Entry 1C8O (X-ray diffraction, 2.90 A resolution); this record covers chains A and B.

== Chain A ==
Molecule: Ice inhibitor
Organism: Cowpox virus
UniProt: P07385 (SPI2_CWPXB); residue numbers follow UniProt; this construct covers 1-300
Chain sequence (300 residues; row label = number of the first residue in the row):
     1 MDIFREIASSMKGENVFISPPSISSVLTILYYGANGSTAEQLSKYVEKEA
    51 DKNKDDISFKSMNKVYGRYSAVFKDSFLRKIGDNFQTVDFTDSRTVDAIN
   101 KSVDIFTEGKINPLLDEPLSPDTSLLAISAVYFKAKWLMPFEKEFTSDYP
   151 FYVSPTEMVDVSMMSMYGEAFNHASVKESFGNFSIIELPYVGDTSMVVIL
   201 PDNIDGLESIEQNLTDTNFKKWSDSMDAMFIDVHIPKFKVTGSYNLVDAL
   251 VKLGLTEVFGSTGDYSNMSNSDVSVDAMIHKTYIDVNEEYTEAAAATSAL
Construct notes: engineered mutation Ser93 (Cys in P07385), Ser102 (Cys in P07385), Ser124 (Cys in P07385), Ser223 (Cys in P07385), Ser269 (Cys in P07385), Ser298 (Cys in P07385)

== Chain B ==
Molecule: Ice inhibitor
Organism: Cowpox virus
UniProt: P07385 (SPI2_CWPXB); residues 301-341 here = UniProt positions 301-341
Chain sequence (41 residues; row label = number of the first residue in the row):
   301 VADSASTVTNEFSADHPFIYVIRHVDGKILFVGRYSSPTTN
Unresolved in the structure: 301-309
Construct notes: engineered mutation Ser304 (Cys in P07385), Ser313 (Cys in P07385), Ser336 (Cys in P07385)

== Chain A / chain B interface ==
Residue-residue contacts (106; chain A residue first):
  Met1(A) - Val332(B)  hydrophobic
  Phe4(A) - Val332(B)
  Phe4(A) - Gly333(B)
  Ala8(A) - Arg334(B)  hydrogen bond (backbone-side chain)
  Met11(A) - Arg334(B)  hydrogen bond (backbone-side chain)
  Lys12(A) - Arg334(B)
  Gly13(A) - Arg334(B)
  Gly13(A) - Ser336(B)
  Glu14(A) - Arg334(B)  hydrogen bond (backbone-side chain)
  Glu14(A) - Ser336(B)
  Asn15(A) - Arg334(B)
  Asn15(A) - Tyr335(B)
  Asn15(A) - Ser336(B)
  Asn15(A) - Ser337(B)  hydrogen bond (side chain-backbone)
  Asn15(A) - Thr339(B)
  Val16(A) - Gly333(B)
  Val16(A) - Arg334(B)  hydrogen bond (backbone-backbone)
  Phe17(A) - Tyr320(B)
  Phe17(A) - Phe331(B)  hydrophobic
  Phe17(A) - Val332(B)
  Phe17(A) - Gly333(B)
  Ile18(A) - Phe331(B)
  Ile18(A) - Val332(B)  hydrogen bond (backbone-backbone)
  Ser19(A) - Leu330(B)  hydrogen bond (side chain-backbone)
  Ser19(A) - Phe331(B)
  Pro20(A) - Val332(B)
  Pro21(A) - Ile329(B)
  Pro21(A) - Leu330(B)
  Asp56(A) - His324(B)
  Phe59(A) - Leu330(B)  hydrophobic
  Phe59(A) - Phe331(B)  hydrophobic
  Phe133(A) - Ile322(B)  hydrophobic
  Phe133(A) - Phe331(B)  hydrophobic
  Pro150(A) - Asp315(B)
  Phe151(A) - Ala314(B)
  Phe151(A) - Asp315(B)
  Phe151(A) - His316(B)
  Phe151(A) - Pro317(B)
  Phe151(A) - Tyr335(B)  hydrophobic
  Phe151(A) - Ser336(B)
  Tyr152(A) - Asp315(B)  hydrogen bond (backbone-backbone)
  Tyr152(A) - His316(B)
  Tyr152(A) - Pro317(B)
  Val153(A) - Ser336(B)
  Val161(A) - Tyr335(B)
  Met163(A) - Asp315(B)
  Ser184(A) - Phe312(B)
  Ile186(A) - Phe312(B)  hydrophobic
  Glu187(A) - Arg323(B)  salt bridge
  Tyr190(A) - Ile322(B)
  Asp193(A) - His324(B)  salt bridge
  Asp193(A) - Val325(B)  hydrogen bond (backbone-backbone)
  Thr194(A) - Arg323(B)
  Thr194(A) - His324(B)
  Thr194(A) - Val325(B)
  Thr194(A) - Leu330(B)
  Ser195(A) - Val321(B)
  Ser195(A) - Ile322(B)
  Ser195(A) - Arg323(B)  hydrogen bond (backbone-backbone)
  Met196(A) - Tyr320(B)  hydrophobic
  Met196(A) - Val321(B)
  Val197(A) - Tyr320(B)
  Val197(A) - Val321(B)  hydrogen bond (backbone-backbone)
  Val197(A) - Arg323(B)
  Val198(A) - Phe312(B)  hydrophobic
  Val198(A) - Phe318(B)  hydrophobic
  Val198(A) - Ile319(B)
  Ile199(A) - Phe318(B)
  Ile199(A) - Ile319(B)  hydrogen bond (backbone-backbone)
  Leu200(A) - Phe312(B)  hydrophobic
  Leu200(A) - Ser313(B)
  Leu200(A) - Ala314(B)  hydrophobic
  Leu200(A) - His316(B)
  Leu200(A) - Phe318(B)  hydrophobic
  Pro201(A) - His316(B)  hydrogen bond (backbone-side chain)
  Pro201(A) - Pro317(B)
  Asn203(A) - His316(B)  hydrogen bond (backbone-side chain)
  Ile204(A) - His316(B)
  Leu207(A) - Pro317(B)  hydrophobic
  Leu207(A) - Phe318(B)
  Leu207(A) - Ile319(B)  hydrophobic
  Leu207(A) - Arg334(B)
  Glu211(A) - Arg334(B)  salt bridge
  Leu214(A) - Ile319(B)  hydrophobic
  Asp216(A) - Ile329(B)
  Phe219(A) - Arg323(B)
  Phe230(A) - Asn310(B)
  Ile231(A) - Asn310(B)
  Ile231(A) - Glu311(B)
  Asp232(A) - Asn310(B)  hydrogen bond (backbone-backbone)
  Asp232(A) - Glu311(B)
  Asp232(A) - Phe312(B)  hydrogen bond (backbone-backbone)
  Val233(A) - Phe312(B)
  His234(A) - Glu311(B)  salt bridge
  His234(A) - Phe312(B)  hydrogen bond (backbone-backbone)
  His234(A) - Ser313(B)
  His234(A) - Ala314(B)  hydrogen bond (backbone-backbone)
  Pro236(A) - Ala314(B)
  Pro236(A) - Phe318(B)  hydrophobic
  Pro236(A) - Tyr335(B)  hydrophobic
  Phe238(A) - Tyr320(B)
  Phe238(A) - Tyr335(B)  hydrophobic
  Lys239(A) - Asn341(B)  hydrogen bond (backbone-side chain)
  Val240(A) - Thr339(B)
  Val240(A) - Asn341(B)
  Ile284(A) - Tyr320(B)  hydrophobic
Also at the interface, not in a pair above, chain A (65 interface residues in all): Ser9, Val131, Val159, His173, Ile185, Ser223, Ile235, Thr241, Thr291, Ala293, Ala294, Ala295
Also at the interface, not in a pair above, chain B (28 interface residues in all): Pro338

== In short ==
65 residues of chain A face 28 of chain B across their interface; the contacts include 19 hydrogen bonds and 4
salt bridges. Polar pairs include Glu187(A)-Arg323(B), Asp193(A)-His324(B) and Glu211(A)-Arg334(B).
Chain A is Ice inhibitor and chain B is Ice inhibitor, both from Cowpox virus; the structure, 2.9 A structure
of cleaved viral serpin crma, was determined by X-ray diffraction (same publication as 1M93).
